PDB entry 5WTH | electron microscopy, 4.20 A resolution (low resolution: residue-level contacts below are approximate; hydrogen-bond / salt-bridge calls are withheld) | chains B and D of the 5 polymer chains in the assembly

== Chain B ==
Molecule: VP2
From: Hepatitis A virus
Chain sequence (222 residues; each row starts with the number of its first residue):
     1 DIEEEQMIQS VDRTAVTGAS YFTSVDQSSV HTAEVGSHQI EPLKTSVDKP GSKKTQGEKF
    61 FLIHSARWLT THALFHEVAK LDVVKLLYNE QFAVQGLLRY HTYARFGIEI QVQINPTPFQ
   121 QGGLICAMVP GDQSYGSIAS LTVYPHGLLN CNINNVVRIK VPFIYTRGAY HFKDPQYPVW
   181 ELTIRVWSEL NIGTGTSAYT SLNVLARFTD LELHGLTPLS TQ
Disordered / not traced: 1-4, 222

== Chain D ==
Molecule: FAB Light Chain
From: Mus musculus
Notes: antibody fragment or engineered binder
Chain sequence (212 residues; each row starts with the number of its first residue):
     1 DIVLTQSPAI MSASPGEKVT MTCSASSSVS YIHWYQQKSG TSPKRWIYDT SRLAFGVPGR
    61 FSGSGSGTSY SLTISSMEAE DAATYYCQQW SSNYTFGGGT NLEIKRADAA PTVSIFPPSS
   121 EQLTSGGASV VCFLNNFYPK DINVKWKIDG SERQNGVLNS WTDQDSKDST YSMSSTLTLT
   181 KDEYERHNSY TCEATHKTST SPIVKSFNRN EC
Cystine bridges: Cys23-Cys87, Cys132-Cys192

== How chain B and chain D interact ==
Residue-residue contacts (4; chain B residue first):
  Ser65(B) - Arg52(D)
  Ala66(B) - Arg52(D)
  Arg67(B) - Tyr48(D)
  Arg67(B) - Arg52(D)
Also at the interface, not in a pair above, chain B (5 interface residues in all): His64, Thr71
Also at the interface, not in a pair above, chain D (5 interface residues in all): Tyr31, Leu53, Gly59
From the paper, about this interface:
  - epitope / paratope residues, chain B: His64(B), Arg67(B)
  - epitope / paratope residues, chain D: Ser30(D)

== Overview ==
Chain B and chain D each contribute 5 residues to their interface. From the paper: epitope/paratope residues
His64(B), Arg67(B) and Ser30(D).
Here chain B is VP2 (Hepatitis A virus) and chain D is FAB Light Chain (Mus musculus). Entry 5WTH (Cryo-EM
structure for Hepatitis A virus complexed with FAB) was determined by electron microscopy (same publication as
5WTE, 5WTF and 5WTG).
